PDB entry 6UWK | X-ray diffraction, 2.53 A resolution | chains A and B of the 3 polymer chains in the assembly

# Chain A
Protein: I-OnuI-e-Therm-hChr11v3
Organism: synthetic construct
Sequence (296 residues; each row starts with the number of its first residue):
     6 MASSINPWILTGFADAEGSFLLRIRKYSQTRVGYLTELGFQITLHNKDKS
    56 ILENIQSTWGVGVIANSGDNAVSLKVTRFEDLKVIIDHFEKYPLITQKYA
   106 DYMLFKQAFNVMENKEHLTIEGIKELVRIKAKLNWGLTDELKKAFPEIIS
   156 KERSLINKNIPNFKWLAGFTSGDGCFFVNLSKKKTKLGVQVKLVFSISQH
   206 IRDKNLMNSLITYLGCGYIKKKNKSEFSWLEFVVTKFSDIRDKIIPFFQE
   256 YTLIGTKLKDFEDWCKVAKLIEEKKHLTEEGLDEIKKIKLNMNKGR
Not modelled in the structure: 6, 301
Metal / ion sites: Ca2+ site 1: Ala21, Asp178 (shared with DC14(B) of chain B; 1 residue of chain C); Ca2+ site 2: Glu22, Gly177 (shared with DG15(B) of chain B); Ca2+ site 3: Glu22, Thr48 (shared with 1 residue of chain C); Ca2+ site 4: Gly65, Ile153; Ca2+ site 5: Ile69 (shared with DC6(B) of chain B); Ca2+ site 6 near Asp92 (its only coordinating residue here)

# Chain B
Molecule: 27-nt DNA strand
Sequence (27 nucleotides; each row starts with the number of its first residue; numbers below 1 keep their minus sign (DG-1 is residue -1)):
    -1 GGGCCTCCACTTATTCGACCTCTCAGG
Not modelled in the structure: -1, 25
Metal / ion sites: Ca2+ site 1 near DC5 (its only coordinating residue here); Ca2+ site 2: DC6 (shared with Ile69(A) of chain A); Ca2+ site 3: DC14 (shared with Ala21(A), Asp178(A) of chain A; 1 residue of chain C); Ca2+ site 4: DG15 (shared with Glu22(A), Gly177(A) of chain A)

# Interface between chain A and chain B
Contacting residue pairs (54; chain A residue first):
  Glu22(A) - DG15(B)  phosphate contact
  Arg28(A) - DC5(B)  base contact
  Tyr32(A) - DC2(B)  hydrogen bond to the base
  Tyr32(A) - DC3(B)  hydrogen bond to the base
  Gln34(A) - DG1(B)  sugar contact
  Gln34(A) - DC2(B)  hydrogen bond to the base
  Thr35(A) - DC2(B)  phosphate contact
  Arg36(A) - DC2(B)  hydrogen bond to the phosphate
  Leu40(A) - DC3(B)  base contact
  Leu40(A) - DT4(B)  base contact
  Thr41(A) - DT4(B)  base contact
  Glu42(A) - DC5(B)  hydrogen bond to the base
  Val68(A) - DC5(B)  phosphate contact
  Val68(A) - DC6(B)  phosphate contact
  Asn71(A) - DC8(B)  base contact
  Ser72(A) - DT9(B)  hydrogen bond to the base
  Gly73(A) - DT9(B)  base contact
  Thr82(A) - DT4(B)  sugar contact
  Thr82(A) - DC5(B)  phosphate contact
  Arg83(A) - DT4(B)  salt bridge to the phosphate
  Arg83(A) - DC5(B)  salt bridge to the phosphate
  Phe84(A) - DT4(B)  hydrogen bond to the phosphate
  His122(A) - DC3(B)  salt bridge to the phosphate
  Leu123(A) - DC2(B)  phosphate contact
  Trp140(A) - DT12(B)  sugar contact
  Gly177(A) - DG15(B)  phosphate contact
  Asp178(A) - DC14(B)  phosphate contact
  Asp178(A) - DG15(B)  phosphate contact
  Gly179(A) - DG15(B)  sugar contact
  Gly179(A) - DA16(B)  phosphate contact
  Cys180(A) - DG15(B)  sugar contact
  Cys180(A) - DA16(B)  hydrogen bond to the phosphate
  Phe182(A) - DC17(B)  phosphate contact
  Phe182(A) - DC18(B)  phosphate contact
  Asn184(A) - DC18(B)  base contact
  Asn184(A) - DT19(B)  hydrogen bond to the base
  Leu185(A) - DT19(B)  base contact
  Ser186(A) - DC20(B)  hydrogen bond to the base
  Gln195(A) - DC20(B)  base contact
  Ser203(A) - DC14(B)  sugar contact
  Gln204(A) - DC14(B)  phosphate contact
  His205(A) - DT13(B)  salt bridge to the phosphate
  His205(A) - DC14(B)  hydrogen bond to the phosphate
  Lys227(A) - DA16(B)  base contact
  Lys229(A) - DT13(B)  base contact
  Phe232(A) - DT12(B)  phosphate contact
  Phe232(A) - DT13(B)  base contact
  Trp234(A) - DT13(B)  base contact
  Trp234(A) - DC14(B)  base contact
  Glu236(A) - DG15(B)  base contact
  Glu236(A) - DA16(B)  hydrogen bond to the base
  Lys262(A) - DG15(B)  sugar contact
  Lys294(A) - DC18(B)  salt bridge to the phosphate
  Asn298(A) - DC17(B)  hydrogen bond to the phosphate
Interface residues without a listed pair, chain A (48 interface residues in all): Ala21, Arg30, Ile69, Ala70, Lys80, Phe181, Lys187, Lys197, Asp265
Interface residues without a listed pair, chain B (19 interface residues in all): DA7, DA11

# Summary
48 residues of chain A face 19 of chain B across their interface, with 13 hydrogen bonds and 5 salt bridges.
Polar contacts include Tyr32(A)-DC2(B), Tyr32(A)-DC3(B) and Gln34(A)-DC2(B). Ala21(A), Asp178(A) and DC14(B)
coordinate Ca2+ site 3. Glu22(A), Gly177(A) and DG15(B) coordinate Ca2+ site 4.
Chain A is I-OnuI-e-Therm-hChr11v3 (synthetic construct) and chain B is a 27-nt DNA strand; the structure,
Engineered variant of I-OnuI meganuclease with improved stability and fully altered specificity targeting
human chromosome 11 ..., was determined by X-ray diffraction (same publication as 6UVW, 6UW0, 6UWG, 6UWH and
6UWJ).
